Entry 1R4S (X-ray diffraction, 1.80 A resolution); this record covers chain A.

[Chain A]
Protein: Uricase
Source organism: Aspergillus flavus
Notes: EC 1.7.3.3
Reference sequence: Q00511 (URIC_ASPFL); residues 1-301 here = UniProt positions 1-301
Amino-acid sequence (301 residues; numbered 1 to 301; the number before each row is that of its first residue):
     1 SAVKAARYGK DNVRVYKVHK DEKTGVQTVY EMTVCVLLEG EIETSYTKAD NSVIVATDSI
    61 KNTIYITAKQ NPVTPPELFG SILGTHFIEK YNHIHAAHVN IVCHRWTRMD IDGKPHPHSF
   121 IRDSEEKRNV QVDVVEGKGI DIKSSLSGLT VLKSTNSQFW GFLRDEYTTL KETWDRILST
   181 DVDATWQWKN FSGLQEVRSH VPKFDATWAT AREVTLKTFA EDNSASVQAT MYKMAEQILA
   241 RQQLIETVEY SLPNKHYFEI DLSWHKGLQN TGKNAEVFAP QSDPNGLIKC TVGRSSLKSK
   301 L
Not modelled in the structure: 297-301
Differences from the reference sequence: modified residue (1)
Modified positions: Ser1 (n-acetyl-serine; SAC)
Glycans and other covalent adducts: cysteine (CYS) linked to Cys35
Ligand contacts:
  - cysteine (CYS): Asp11, Leu37, Asn100, Leu287
  - 9-methyl uric acid (MUA): Tyr8, Ile54, Ala56, Thr57, Asp58, Phe159, Leu170, Arg176, Ser226, Val227, Gln228, Asn254, His256, Ile288

[Summary]
Chain A binds cysteine and 9-methyl uric acid.
Chain A is Uricase (Aspergillus flavus); the structure, Urate oxidase from aspergillus flavus complexed with
its inhibitor 9-methyl uric acid, was determined by X-ray diffraction (same publication as 1R4U, 1R51 and
1R56).
